Entry 5R4D (X-ray diffraction, 1.05 A resolution); this record covers chains B and C of the 5 polymer chains in the assembly.

Chain B:
Protein: gamma-chymotrypsin
Source organism: Bos taurus
Notes: EC 3.4.21.1
UniProt: P00766 (CTRA_BOVIN); numbering as in UniProt (aligned over 16-146)
Sequence (131 residues; row label = number of the first residue in the row):
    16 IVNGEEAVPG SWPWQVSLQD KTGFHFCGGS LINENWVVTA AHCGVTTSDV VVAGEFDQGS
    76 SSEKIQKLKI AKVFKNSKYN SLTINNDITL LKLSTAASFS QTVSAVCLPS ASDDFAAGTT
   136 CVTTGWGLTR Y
Disulfide bonds: Cys-42/Cys-58
Swiss-Prot annotation at these positions:
  - active site (Charge relay system): His-57, Asp-102

Chain C:
Protein: gamma-chymotrypsin
Source organism: Bos taurus
Notes: EC 3.4.21.1
UniProt: P00766 (CTRA_BOVIN); residues 149-245 here = UniProt positions 149-245
Sequence (97 residues; row label = number of the first residue in the row):
   149 ANTPDRLQQA SLPLLSNTNC KKYWGTKIKD AMICAGASGV SSCMGDSGGP LVCKKNGAWT
   209 LVGIVSWGSS TCSTSTPGVY ARVTALVNWV QQTLAAN
Disulfide bonds: Cys-168/Cys-182, Cys-191/Cys-220
Swiss-Prot annotation at these positions:
  - active site: Ser-195 (Charge relay system)

How chain B and chain C interact:
Contacting residue pairs (159):
  Ile-16(B) / Gln-156(C)
  Ile-16(B) / Gln-157(C)
  Ile-16(B) / Ala-158(C)  hydrophobic
  Ile-16(B) / Ser-189(C)
  Ile-16(B) / Asp-194(C)  hydrogen bond (backbone-side chain)
  Val-17(B) / Val-188(C)
  Val-17(B) / Ser-189(C)  hydrogen bond (backbone-backbone)
  Val-17(B) / Cys-220(C)  hydrophobic
  Val-17(B) / Thr-222(C)
  Asn-18(B) / Gly-187(C)  hydrogen bond (side chain-backbone)
  Asn-18(B) / Val-188(C)
  Asn-18(B) / Thr-222(C)
  Gly-19(B) / Gln-157(C)
  Glu-20(B) / Gln-156(C)
  Glu-20(B) / Gln-157(C)  hydrogen bond
  Glu-21(B) / Arg-154(C)  salt bridge
  Glu-21(B) / Leu-155(C)
  Glu-21(B) / Gln-156(C)
  Ala-22(B) / Leu-155(C)  hydrogen bond (backbone-backbone)
  Ala-22(B) / Gln-157(C)
  Trp-27(B) / Gln-157(C)  hydrogen bond
  Trp-27(B) / Trp-207(C)  hydrophobic
  Trp-29(B) / Trp-207(C)  hydrophobic
  Gln-30(B) / Leu-155(C)
  Gln-30(B) / Pro-198(C)
  His-40(B) / Gly-193(C)  hydrogen bond (side chain-backbone)
  Cys-42(B) / Gly-193(C)
  Cys-42(B) / Ser-195(C)  hydrogen bond (side chain-backbone)
  Gly-43(B) / Ser-195(C)  hydrogen bond (backbone-backbone)
  Gly-43(B) / Gly-196(C)
  Gly-43(B) / Gly-197(C)
  Gly-44(B) / Gly-196(C)
  Gly-44(B) / Gly-197(C)
  Ser-45(B) / Pro-198(C)
  Ser-45(B) / Leu-209(C)
  Ile-47(B) / Val-238(C)  hydrophobic
  Ile-47(B) / Leu-242(C)  hydrophobic
  Asn-48(B) / Leu-242(C)
  Trp-51(B) / Leu-242(C)  hydrophobic
  Trp-51(B) / Asn-245(C)
  Val-53(B) / Gly-196(C)
  Val-53(B) / Leu-209(C)  hydrophobic
  Val-53(B) / Ile-212(C)  hydrophobic
  Thr-54(B) / Gly-196(C)
  Thr-54(B) / Ile-212(C)
  Ala-55(B) / Gly-196(C)
  Ala-55(B) / Ile-212(C)
  Ala-55(B) / Val-213(C)
  His-57(B) / Ser-195(C)  hydrogen bond
  His-57(B) / Ser-214(C)
  Cys-58(B) / Ser-195(C)
  Phe-71(B) / Asp-153(C)
  Phe-71(B) / Arg-154(C)
  Phe-71(B) / Leu-155(C)  hydrogen bond (backbone-backbone)
  Asp-72(B) / Asp-153(C)
  Asp-72(B) / Arg-154(C)
  Gln-73(B) / Asp-153(C)  hydrogen bond (backbone-backbone)
  Gly-74(B) / Asp-153(C)
  Phe-89(B) / Trp-237(C)
  Phe-89(B) / Thr-241(C)
  Phe-89(B) / Asn-245(C)
  Asn-91(B) / Leu-234(C)
  Asn-91(B) / Trp-237(C)
  Thr-98(B) / Met-180(C)
  Ile-99(B) / Met-180(C)
  Ile-99(B) / Ser-214(C)
  Ile-99(B) / Trp-215(C)
  Asn-100(B) / Lys-177(C)
  Asn-100(B) / Ala-179(C)
  Asn-100(B) / Met-180(C)
  Asn-101(B) / Ala-179(C)
  Asn-101(B) / Leu-234(C)
  Asp-102(B) / Ser-214(C)  hydrogen bond
  Asp-102(B) / Ala-229(C)
  Ile-103(B) / Ile-212(C)  hydrophobic
  Ile-103(B) / Leu-234(C)  hydrophobic
  Ile-103(B) / Trp-237(C)  hydrophobic
  Ile-103(B) / Val-238(C)  hydrophobic
  Leu-105(B) / Trp-237(C)  hydrophobic
  Leu-105(B) / Val-238(C)  hydrophobic
  Leu-105(B) / Thr-241(C)
  Leu-105(B) / Leu-242(C)  hydrophobic
  Lys-107(B) / Asn-245(C)  hydrogen bond (side chain-backbone)
  Val-121(B) / Val-200(C)  hydrophobic
  Val-121(B) / Trp-207(C)
  Val-121(B) / Leu-209(C)
  Cys-122(B) / Trp-207(C)  hydrogen bond (backbone-backbone)
  Cys-122(B) / Thr-208(C)
  Cys-122(B) / Leu-209(C)  hydrogen bond (backbone-backbone)
  Leu-123(B) / Thr-208(C)
  Leu-123(B) / Val-238(C)  hydrophobic
  Leu-123(B) / Gln-239(C)
  Pro-124(B) / Thr-208(C)
  Pro-124(B) / Leu-209(C)
  Pro-124(B) / Val-231(C)
  Pro-124(B) / Thr-232(C)
  Pro-124(B) / Val-235(C)
  Ser-125(B) / Thr-232(C)
  Ala-126(B) / Thr-232(C)
  Ala-126(B) / Val-235(C)
  Ala-126(B) / Asn-236(C)
  Asp-128(B) / Thr-232(C)
  Phe-130(B) / Leu-162(C)  hydrophobic
  Phe-130(B) / Val-210(C)  hydrophobic
  Phe-130(B) / Thr-232(C)
  Ala-131(B) / Leu-162(C)
  Ala-132(B) / Leu-162(C)
  Ala-132(B) / Leu-163(C)
  Ala-132(B) / Ser-164(C)
  Gly-133(B) / Leu-162(C)  hydrogen bond (backbone-backbone)
  Thr-134(B) / Leu-160(C)
  Thr-134(B) / Pro-161(C)
  Thr-134(B) / Leu-162(C)  hydrogen bond (backbone-backbone)
  Thr-135(B) / Ser-159(C)
  Thr-135(B) / Leu-160(C)
  Cys-136(B) / Ser-159(C)
  Cys-136(B) / Leu-160(C)  hydrogen bond (backbone-backbone)
  Cys-136(B) / Leu-162(C)  hydrophobic
  Cys-136(B) / Leu-199(C)  hydrophobic
  Cys-136(B) / Val-200(C)
  Cys-136(B) / Cys-201(C)  disulfide
  Val-137(B) / Ala-158(C)
  Val-137(B) / Pro-198(C)
  Val-137(B) / Leu-199(C)
  Val-137(B) / Val-200(C)  hydrogen bond (backbone-backbone)
  Val-137(B) / Trp-207(C)  hydrophobic
  Thr-138(B) / Gln-157(C)
  Thr-138(B) / Ala-158(C)  hydrogen bond (backbone-backbone)
  Thr-138(B) / Leu-160(C)
  Thr-138(B) / Ser-190(C)
  Thr-138(B) / Pro-198(C)  hydrogen bond (side chain-backbone)
  Thr-138(B) / Val-213(C)
  Thr-139(B) / Gln-156(C)
  Thr-139(B) / Gln-157(C)
  Thr-139(B) / Pro-198(C)
  Gly-140(B) / Leu-155(C)
  Gly-140(B) / Gln-156(C)  hydrogen bond (backbone-backbone)
  Gly-140(B) / Asp-194(C)
  Trp-141(B) / Thr-151(C)
  Trp-141(B) / Pro-152(C)
  Trp-141(B) / Asp-153(C)  hydrogen bond (side chain-backbone)
  Trp-141(B) / Arg-154(C)
  Trp-141(B) / Leu-155(C)
  Trp-141(B) / Asp-194(C)
  Gly-142(B) / Pro-152(C)
  Gly-142(B) / Met-192(C)
  Gly-142(B) / Gly-193(C)
  Gly-142(B) / Asp-194(C)  hydrogen bond (backbone-side chain)
  Leu-143(B) / Asn-150(C)
  Leu-143(B) / Thr-151(C)
  Leu-143(B) / Cys-191(C)
  Leu-143(B) / Met-192(C)  hydrogen bond (backbone-backbone)
  Thr-144(B) / Asn-150(C)  hydrogen bond (backbone-backbone)
  Thr-144(B) / Pro-152(C)
  Arg-145(B) / Ala-149(C)
  Arg-145(B) / Asn-150(C)  hydrogen bond (backbone-backbone)
  Tyr-146(B) / Ala-149(C)
  Tyr-146(B) / Ser-218(C)  hydrogen bond (side chain-backbone)
  Tyr-146(B) / Thr-219(C)
Other interface residues (no listed pair), chain B (65 interface residues in all): Val-23, Phe-41, Lys-90, Thr-104
Other interface residues (no listed pair), chain C (60 interface residues in all): Ala-206, Tyr-228
Inter-chain disulfides: Cys-136(B)/Cys-201(C)

Overview:
65 residues of chain B face 60 of chain C across their interface, with 1 disulfide bond, 29 hydrogen bonds and
1 salt bridge. Among the polar pairs are Glu-21(B)/Arg-154(C), Ile-16(B)/Asp-194(C) and Asn-18(B)/Gly-187(C).
Here chain B is gamma-chymotrypsin and chain C is gamma-chymotrypsin, both from Bos taurus. Entry 5R4D
(Crystal Structure of gamma-Chymotrypsin at pH 9, cryo temperature) was determined by X-ray diffraction.
